Entry 4LK0 (X-ray diffraction, 3.91 A resolution); this record covers chains A and C of the 7 polymer chains in the assembly.

# Chain A
Protein: DNA-directed RNA polymerase subunit alpha
Source organism: Escherichia coli
Notes: EC 2.7.7.6
Reference sequence: C9QXI7 (C9QXI7_ECOD1); residue numbers follow UniProt; this construct covers 1-234
Chain sequence (239 residues; row label = number of the first residue in the row):
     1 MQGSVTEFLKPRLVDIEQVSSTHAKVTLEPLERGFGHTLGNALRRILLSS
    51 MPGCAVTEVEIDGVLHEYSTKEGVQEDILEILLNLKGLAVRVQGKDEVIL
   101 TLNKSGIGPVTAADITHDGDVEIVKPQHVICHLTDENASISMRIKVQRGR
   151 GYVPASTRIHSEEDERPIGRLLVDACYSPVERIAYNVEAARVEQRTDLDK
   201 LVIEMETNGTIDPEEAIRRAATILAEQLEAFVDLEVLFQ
Unresolved in the structure: 1-7, 232-239
Differences from the reference sequence: expression tag (235-239)

# Chain C
Protein: DNA-directed RNA polymerase subunit beta
Source organism: Escherichia coli
Notes: EC 2.7.7.6
Reference sequence: C9QV90 (C9QV90_ECOD1); numbering as in UniProt (aligned over 1-1342)
Chain sequence (1342 residues; numbered 1 to 1342; the number before each row is that of its first residue):
     1 MVYSYTEKKRIRKDFGKRPQVLDVPYLLSIQLDSFQKFIEQDPEGQYGLE
    51 AAFRSVFPIQSYSGNSELQYVSYRLGEPVFDVQECQIRGVTYSAPLRVKL
   101 RLVIYEREAPEGTVKDIKEQEVYMGEIPLMTDNGTFVINGTERVIVSQLH
   151 RSPGVFFDSDKGKTHSSGKVLYNARIIPYRGSWLDFEFDPKDNLFVRIDR
   201 RRKLPATIILRALNYTTEQILDLFFEKVIFEIRDNKLQMELVPERLRGET
   251 ASFDIEANGKVYVEKGRRITARHIRQLEKDDVKLIEVPVEYIAGKVVAKD
   301 YIDESTGELICAANMELSLDLLAKLSQSGHKRIETLFTNDLDHGPYISET
   351 LRVDPTNDRLSALVEIYRMMRPGEPPTREAAESLFENLFFSEDRYDLSAV
   401 GRMKFNRSLLREEIEGSGILSKDDIIDVMKKLIDIRNGKGEVDDIDHLGN
   451 RRIRSVGEMAENQFRVGLVRVERAVKERLSLGDLDTLMPQDMINAKPISA
   501 AVKEFFGSSQLSQFMDQNNPLSEITHKRRISALGPGGLTRERAGFEVRDV
   551 HPTHYGRVCPIETPEGPNIGLINSLSVYAQTNEYGFLETPYRKVTDGVVT
   601 DEIHYLSAIEEGNYVIAQANSNLDEEGHFVEDLVTCRSKGESSLFSRDQV
   651 DYMDVSTQQVVSVGASLIPFLEHDDANRALMGANMQRQAVPTLRADKPLV
   701 GTGMERAVAVDSGVTAVAKRGGVVQYVDASRIVIKVNEDEMYPGEAGIDI
   751 YNLTKYTRSNQNTCINQMPCVSLGEPVERGDVLADGPSTDLGELALGQNM
   801 RVAFMPWNGYNFEDSILVSERVVQEDRFTTIHIQELACVSRDTKLGPEEI
   851 TADIPNVGEAALSKLDESGIVYIGAEVTGGDILVGKVTPKGETQLTPEEK
   901 LLRAIFGEKASDVKDSSLRVPNGVSGTVIDVQVFTRDGVEKDKRALEIEE
   951 MQLKQAKKDLSEELQILEAGLFSRIRAVLVAGGVEAEKLDKLPRDRWLEL
  1001 GLTDEEKQNQLEQLAEQYDELKHEFEKKLEAKRRKITQGDDLAPGVLKIV
  1051 KVYLAVKRRIQPGDKMAGRHGNKGVISKINPIEDMPYDENGTPVDIVLNP
  1101 LGVPSRMNIGQILETHLGMAAKGIGDKINAMLKQQQEVAKLREFIQRAYD
  1151 LGADVRQKVDLSTFSDEEVMRLAENLRKGMPIATPVFDGAKEAEIKELLK
  1201 LGDLPTSGQIRLYDGRTGEQFERPVTVGYMYMLKLNHLVDDKMHARSTGS
  1251 YSLVTQQPLGGKAQFGGQRFGEMEVWALEAYGAAYTLQEMLTVKSDDVNG
  1301 RTKMYKNIVDGNHQMEPGMPESFNVLLKEIRSLGINIELEDE
Unresolved in the structure: 1-2

# Interface between chain A and chain C
Residue-residue contacts (71):
  Thr-22(A) / Lys-1133(C)
  Asn-41(A) / Tyr-1087(C)  hydrogen bond
  Asn-41(A) / Gly-1215(C)
  Asn-41(A) / Arg-1216(C)
  Asn-41(A) / Thr-1217(C)
  Asn-41(A) / Gly-1218(C)  hydrogen bond (side chain-backbone)
  Arg-44(A) / Glu-1083(C)
  Arg-44(A) / Tyr-1087(C)
  Arg-44(A) / Gly-1091(C)  hydrogen bond (side chain-backbone)
  Arg-44(A) / Pro-1093(C)
  Arg-45(A) / Glu-1083(C)
  Arg-45(A) / Asp-1084(C)  salt bridge
  Arg-45(A) / Gly-1215(C)  hydrogen bond (side chain-backbone)
  Arg-45(A) / Arg-1216(C)
  Ser-49(A) / Glu-1083(C)
  Leu-65(A) / Ile-873(C)
  Leu-65(A) / Gly-874(C)
  His-66(A) / Ile-873(C)
  His-66(A) / Gly-874(C)
  His-66(A) / Thr-927(C)
  His-66(A) / Val-928(C)
  Glu-67(A) / Lys-1057(C)  salt bridge
  Tyr-68(A) / Tyr-756(C)
  Tyr-68(A) / Ile-831(C)  hydrophobic
  Tyr-68(A) / Thr-927(C)
  Tyr-68(A) / Ile-929(C)  hydrophobic
  Tyr-68(A) / Ala-1055(C)
  Tyr-68(A) / Lys-1057(C)
  Thr-70(A) / Ala-729(C)
  Thr-70(A) / Ser-730(C)  hydrogen bond
  Thr-70(A) / Lys-755(C)
  Lys-71(A) / Asp-728(C)
  Glu-72(A) / Tyr-726(C)  hydrogen bond
  Glu-72(A) / Asp-728(C)
  Glu-72(A) / Lys-958(C)  salt bridge
  Gly-73(A) / Tyr-726(C)
  Gly-73(A) / Asp-728(C)  hydrogen bond (backbone-side chain)
  Val-74(A) / Asp-728(C)
  Val-74(A) / Ala-729(C)  hydrogen bond (backbone-backbone)
  Gln-75(A) / Val-727(C)
  Gln-75(A) / Asp-728(C)
  Gln-75(A) / Ala-729(C)
  Gln-75(A) / Val-771(C)
  Asp-77(A) / Ala-729(C)
  Asp-77(A) / Lys-755(C)  salt bridge
  Asp-77(A) / Tyr-756(C)  hydrogen bond
  Asp-77(A) / Asn-766(C)
  Asp-77(A) / Met-768(C)
  Leu-79(A) / Leu-693(C)  hydrophobic
  Leu-83(A) / Leu-693(C)  hydrophobic
  Leu-83(A) / Arg-694(C)
  Lys-86(A) / Asp-826(C)  salt bridge
  Ile-107(A) / Leu-773(C)  hydrophobic
  Thr-134(A) / Tyr-726(C)
  Thr-134(A) / Val-727(C)  hydrogen bond (side chain-backbone)
  Thr-134(A) / Leu-773(C)
  Tyr-152(A) / Val-823(C)  hydrogen bond (side chain-backbone)
  Tyr-152(A) / Gln-824(C)  hydrogen bond (side chain-backbone)
  Tyr-152(A) / Asp-826(C)
  Pro-154(A) / Arg-1059(C)
  Ser-156(A) / Arg-1059(C)
  Asp-174(A) / Asp-826(C)
  Arg-182(A) / Asn-1090(C)  hydrogen bond
  Arg-182(A) / Gly-1091(C)
  Arg-182(A) / Thr-1092(C)
  Ile-183(A) / Gly-1091(C)
  Ala-184(A) / Asn-1090(C)
  Ala-184(A) / Gly-1091(C)
  Tyr-185(A) / Tyr-1087(C)  hydrogen bond
  Tyr-185(A) / Gly-1218(C)  hydrogen bond (side chain-backbone)
  Asn-186(A) / Glu-1089(C)
Also at the interface, not in a pair above, chain A (38 interface residues in all): Leu-48, Glu-76, Glu-80, Asp-135, Glu-165, Ile-168, Leu-172, Glu-181
Also at the interface, not in a pair above, chain C (47 interface residues in all): Arg-731, Pro-769, Glu-820, Arg-821, Glu-876, Ile-1082, Met-1085, Asp-1214

# Summary
38 residues of chain A face 47 of chain C across their interface, with 15 hydrogen bonds and 5 salt bridges.
Among the polar pairs are Arg-45(A)/Asp-1084(C), Glu-67(A)/Lys-1057(C) and Glu-72(A)/Lys-958(C).
Chain A is DNA-directed RNA polymerase subunit alpha and chain C is DNA-directed RNA polymerase subunit beta,
both from Escherichia coli; the structure, Crystal Structure Analysis of the E.coli holoenzyme/T7 Gp2 complex,
was determined by X-ray diffraction together with 4LJZ, 4LK1 and 4LLG from the same study.
